Entry 7X8B (X-ray diffraction, 2.30 A resolution); this record covers chains A and B.

[Chain A]
Molecule: Protein ENL
Source organism: Homo sapiens
UniProtKB: Q03111 (ENL_HUMAN); the construct has insertions or renumbered stretches relative to UniProt, so the offset changes along the chain: 1-114 = UniProt 1-114; 118-151 = UniProt 115-148
Sequence (160 residues; numbered -2 to 157; the number before each row is that of its first residue; numbers below 1 keep their minus sign (Gly-2 is residue -2)):
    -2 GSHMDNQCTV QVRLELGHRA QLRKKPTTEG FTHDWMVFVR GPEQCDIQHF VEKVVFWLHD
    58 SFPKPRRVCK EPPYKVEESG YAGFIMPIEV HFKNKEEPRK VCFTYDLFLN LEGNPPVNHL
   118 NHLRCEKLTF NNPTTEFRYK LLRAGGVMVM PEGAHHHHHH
Unresolved in the structure: -2 to 3, 149-157
Differences from the reference sequence: expression tag (-2 to 0, 152-157); insertion (115-117)
What the authors report for this chain:
  - binding site for H3K27ac(24-27) peptide (chain B): Phe59, Tyr78
  - mutagenesis - Y78A: decreased localization to H3K27ac-marked chromatin
  - conformationally variable residues (loop rearrangement): Val114, Asn115, His116
  - contacts within the chain: Leu19-Asn115 (hydrogen bond)
  - mutagenesis - H116P: unchanged binding to H3K27ac(24-27) peptide (chain B)
  - mutagenesis - H116P: unchanged stability
  - mutagenesis - H116P: abolished binding to YEATS self-association
  - mutagenesis - H116P: decreased signaling in response to Pol II S2P at HOXA genes
  - mutagenesis - N111P: decreased binding to YEATS self-association

[Chain B]
Molecule: H3K27ac(24-27) peptide
Sequence (4 residues; numbered 24 to 27; the number before each row is that of its first residue):
    24 AARK
Modified / non-standard residues: Lys27 (N(6)-acetyllysine; ALY)

[How chain A and chain B interact]
Pairs across the interface - 19 pairs, chain A then chain B:
  Phe28(A) with Lys27(B)
  His56(A) with Lys27(B)
  Ser58(A) with Lys27(B)
  Phe59(A) with Lys27(B)
  Gly77(A) with Lys27(B)
  Tyr78(A) with Ala25(B); Lys27(B)
  Ala79(A) with Ala25(B); Arg26(B); Lys27(B)
  Gly80(A) with Ala25(B), hydrogen bond (backbone-backbone); Arg26(B); Lys27(B), hydrogen bond (backbone-backbone)
  Phe81(A) with Arg26(B); Lys27(B)
  Ile82(A) with Arg26(B)
  Asp103(A) with Arg26(B), salt bridge
  Leu104(A) with Arg26(B), hydrogen bond (backbone-side chain)
  Phe105(A) with Arg26(B)
Also at the interface, not in a pair above, chain A (15 interface residues in all): Ser76, Glu109
Also at the interface, not in a pair above, chain B (4 interface residues in all): Ala24
The authors on this interface:
  - residue pairs: Phe59(A)-Lys27(B), Tyr78(A)-Lys27(B)

[Overview]
Chain A and chain B form an interface of 15 and 4 residues respectively; the contacts include 3 hydrogen bonds
and 1 salt bridge. Among the polar pairs are Asp103(A)-Arg26(B), Leu104(A)-Arg26(B) and Gly80(A)-Ala25(B). The
paper describes contacts between Phe59(A) and Lys27(B) and Tyr78(A) and Lys27(B). The paper reports a binding
site for H3K27ac(24-27) peptide (chain B) at Phe59(A) and Tyr78(A); Y78A of chain A reduces localization to
H3K27ac-marked chromatin; 3 substitutions were tested in all.
Here chain A is Protein ENL (Homo sapiens) and chain B is H3K27ac(24-27) peptide. Entry 7X8B (Crystal
structure of ENL T1 mutant YEATS domain in complex with histone H3 acetylation at K27) was determined by X-ray
diffraction (same publication as 7X88, 7X8F, 7X8G and 7E74).
